1ZNJ - chains F and H of the 12 polymer chains in the assembly; structure by X-ray diffraction, 2.00 A resolution.

Chain F (and H):
Protein: Insulin
Source organism: Homo sapiens
Notes: chain H of this document is another copy of the same molecule, construct and numbering; everything in this record applies to it too
UniProt: P01308 (INS_HUMAN); residues 1-30 here correspond to UniProt positions 25-54 (UniProt number = residue number + 24)
Amino-acid sequence (30 residues; numbered 1 to 30; the number before each row is that of its first residue):
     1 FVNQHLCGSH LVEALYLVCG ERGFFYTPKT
Not modelled in the structure: 30
Bound ions: Zn2+: His10 (together with chloride ion) (shared with 1 residue of chain B; 1 residue of chain J)
Residues lining bound ligands: phenol (IPH): Cys7, His10, Leu11, Ala14

Interface between chain F and chain H:
Residue-residue contacts (32; chain F residue first):
  Gln4(F) - Tyr16(H)
  His5(F) - Tyr16(H)  hydrogen bond (backbone-side chain)
  Gly8(F) - Tyr16(H)
  Ser9(F) - Tyr16(H)
  Val12(F) - Val12(H)
  Val12(F) - Tyr16(H)  hydrophobic
  Val12(F) - Phe24(H)  hydrophobic
  Glu13(F) - Glu13(H)
  Tyr16(F) - Gln4(H)
  Tyr16(F) - His5(H)  hydrogen bond (side chain-backbone)
  Tyr16(F) - Gly8(H)
  Tyr16(F) - Ser9(H)
  Tyr16(F) - Val12(H)  hydrophobic
  Tyr16(F) - Tyr26(H)  hydrophobic
  Leu17(F) - His5(H)
  Gly20(F) - Pro28(H)
  Glu21(F) - Pro28(H)
  Gly23(F) - Tyr26(H)
  Gly23(F) - Pro28(H)
  Phe24(F) - Val12(H)  hydrophobic
  Phe24(F) - Phe24(H)  hydrophobic
  Phe24(F) - Phe25(H)
  Phe24(F) - Tyr26(H)  hydrogen bond (backbone-backbone)
  Phe25(F) - Phe24(H)
  Phe25(F) - Phe25(H)  hydrophobic
  Tyr26(F) - Tyr16(H)
  Tyr26(F) - Gly23(H)
  Tyr26(F) - Phe24(H)  hydrogen bond (backbone-backbone)
  Pro28(F) - Gly20(H)
  Pro28(F) - Glu21(H)
  Pro28(F) - Gly23(H)
  Lys29(F) - Glu21(H)
Also at the interface, not in a pair above, chain F (18 interface residues in all): Arg22, Thr27
Also at the interface, not in a pair above, chain H (17 interface residues in all): Leu17, Arg22, Thr27

Summary:
Chain F and chain H form an interface of 18 and 17 residues respectively, with 4 hydrogen bonds. Among the
polar pairs are His5(F)-Tyr16(H) and Phe24(F)-Tyr26(H). Bound to chain F: phenol.
Both chains are Insulin (Homo sapiens). Entry 1ZNJ (Insulin, monoclinic crystal form) was determined by X-ray
diffraction.
